PDB entry 4AMA | X-ray diffraction, 2.35 A resolution | chains B and C of the 4 polymer chains in the assembly

# Chain B (and C)
Protein: N-acetylneuraminate lyase
Organism: Staphylococcus aureus SUBSP. aureus nctc 8325
Notes: EC 4.1.3.3; chain C of this document is another copy of the same molecule, construct and numbering; everything in this record applies to it too
UniProt: Q2G160 (NANA_STAA8); numbering as in UniProt (aligned over 2-293)
Chain sequence (298 residues; row label = number of the first residue in the row; numbers below 1 keep their minus sign (His-4 is residue -4)):
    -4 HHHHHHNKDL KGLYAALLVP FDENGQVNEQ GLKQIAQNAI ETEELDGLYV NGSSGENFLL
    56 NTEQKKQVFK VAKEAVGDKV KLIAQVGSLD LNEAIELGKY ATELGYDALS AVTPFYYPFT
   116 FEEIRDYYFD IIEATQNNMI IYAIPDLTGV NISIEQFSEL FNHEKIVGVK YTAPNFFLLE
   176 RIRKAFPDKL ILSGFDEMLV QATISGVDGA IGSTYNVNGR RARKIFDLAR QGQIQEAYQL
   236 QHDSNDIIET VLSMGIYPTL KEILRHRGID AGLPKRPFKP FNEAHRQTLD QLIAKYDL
Disordered / not traced: -4 to -1 (chain C: fully traced)
Modified residues: Lys165 ((2R)-2-azanyl-3-[2-[(E)-(1-oxidanyl-1-oxidanylidene-propan-2-ylidene)amino]ethylsulfanyl]propanoic acid; KPY)
Sequence notes: expression tag (-4 to 1)
UniProt features mapped onto this chain:
  - active site: Tyr137 (Proton donor)
  - binding site (aceneuramate): Ser48, Ser49, Gly189, Asp191, Glu192, Ser208, Tyr252

# Interface between chain B and chain C
Residue-residue contacts (66; chain B residue first):
  Asn19(B) with Asn87(C), hydrogen bond (backbone-side chain)
  Gln21(B) with Asn87(C)
  Ser48(B) with Tyr111(C), hydrogen bond; Tyr112(C), hydrogen bond (backbone-side chain)
  Glu51(B) with Tyr112(C)
  Asn52(B) with Tyr112(C)
  Phe53(B) with Leu84(C); Tyr111(C); Tyr112(C)
  Leu54(B) with Leu84(C); Asp85(C); Tyr112(C), hydrophobic
  Leu55(B) with Asp85(C)
  Asn56(B) with Asp85(C)
  Leu84(B) with Phe53(C); Leu54(C); Pro272(C)
  Asp85(B) with Leu54(C); Leu55(C); Asn56(C), hydrogen bond (side chain-backbone); Lys270(C), salt bridge
  Leu86(B) with Arg271(C)
  Asn87(B) with Asn19(C), hydrogen bond (side chain-backbone); Gln21(C); Lys270(C)
  Val107(B) with Tyr111(C)
  Phe110(B) with Phe110(C), hydrophobic; Tyr111(C), hydrophobic
  Tyr111(B) with Ser48(C), hydrogen bond; Phe53(C), hydrophobic; Val107(C); Phe110(C), hydrophobic; Ile139(C); Leu142(C); Thr143(C)
  Tyr112(B) with Ser48(C), hydrogen bond (side chain-backbone); Glu51(C); Asn52(C); Phe53(C); Leu54(C), hydrophobic; Tyr252(C), hydrophobic; Phe273(C), hydrophobic
  Phe114(B) with Phe273(C), hydrophobic
  Glu117(B) with Lys274(C)
  Glu118(B) with Pro272(C); Phe273(C); Lys274(C), hydrogen bond (side chain-backbone)
  Asp121(B) with Lys274(C), salt bridge
  Tyr122(B) with Pro272(C), hydrophobic
  Asp125(B) with Arg271(C), salt bridge
  Ile139(B) with Tyr111(C)
  Leu142(B) with Tyr111(C)
  Thr143(B) with Tyr111(C)
  Tyr252(B) with Tyr112(C), hydrophobic
  Lys270(B) with Asp85(C), salt bridge; Asn87(C)
  Arg271(B) with Leu86(C); Asp125(C), salt bridge
  Pro272(B) with Glu118(C); Tyr122(C), hydrophobic
  Phe273(B) with Tyr112(C), hydrophobic; Phe114(C), hydrophobic; Glu118(C)
  Lys274(B) with Glu117(C); Glu118(C), hydrogen bond (backbone-side chain); Asp121(C), salt bridge
Interface residues without a listed pair, chain B (35 interface residues in all): Gly20, Gln59, Pro113
Interface residues without a listed pair, chain C (35 interface residues in all): Gly20, Gly47, Pro113

# In short
The chain B/chain C interface involves 35 residues from each chain; the contacts include 9 hydrogen bonds and
6 salt bridges. Polar contacts include Asp85(B)-Lys270(C), Asp121(B)-Lys274(C) and Asp125(B)-Arg271(C). From
UniProt: active-site residue Tyr137(B) and 7 aceneuramate-binding residues on chain B.
Chain B and chain C are both N-acetylneuraminate lyase (Staphylococcus aureus SUBSP. aureus nctc 8325); the
structure, Crystal Structure of N-acetylneuraminic acid lyase from Staphylococcus aureus with the chemical
modification thia-lysine at position ..., was determined by X-ray diffraction, deposited together with 4AH7,
4AHO, 4AHP and 4AHQ.
